PDB entry 7MKJ | electron microscopy, 2.90 A resolution | chains J and P of the 9 polymer chains in the assembly

Chain J:
Molecule: DNA-directed RNA polymerase subunit beta'
Source organism: Escherichia coli
Notes: EC 2.7.7.6
Reference sequence: A0A4S1NBU2 (A0A4S1NBU2_ECOLX); residues 1-1407 here = UniProt positions 1-1407
Chain sequence (1407 residues; each row starts with the number of its first residue):
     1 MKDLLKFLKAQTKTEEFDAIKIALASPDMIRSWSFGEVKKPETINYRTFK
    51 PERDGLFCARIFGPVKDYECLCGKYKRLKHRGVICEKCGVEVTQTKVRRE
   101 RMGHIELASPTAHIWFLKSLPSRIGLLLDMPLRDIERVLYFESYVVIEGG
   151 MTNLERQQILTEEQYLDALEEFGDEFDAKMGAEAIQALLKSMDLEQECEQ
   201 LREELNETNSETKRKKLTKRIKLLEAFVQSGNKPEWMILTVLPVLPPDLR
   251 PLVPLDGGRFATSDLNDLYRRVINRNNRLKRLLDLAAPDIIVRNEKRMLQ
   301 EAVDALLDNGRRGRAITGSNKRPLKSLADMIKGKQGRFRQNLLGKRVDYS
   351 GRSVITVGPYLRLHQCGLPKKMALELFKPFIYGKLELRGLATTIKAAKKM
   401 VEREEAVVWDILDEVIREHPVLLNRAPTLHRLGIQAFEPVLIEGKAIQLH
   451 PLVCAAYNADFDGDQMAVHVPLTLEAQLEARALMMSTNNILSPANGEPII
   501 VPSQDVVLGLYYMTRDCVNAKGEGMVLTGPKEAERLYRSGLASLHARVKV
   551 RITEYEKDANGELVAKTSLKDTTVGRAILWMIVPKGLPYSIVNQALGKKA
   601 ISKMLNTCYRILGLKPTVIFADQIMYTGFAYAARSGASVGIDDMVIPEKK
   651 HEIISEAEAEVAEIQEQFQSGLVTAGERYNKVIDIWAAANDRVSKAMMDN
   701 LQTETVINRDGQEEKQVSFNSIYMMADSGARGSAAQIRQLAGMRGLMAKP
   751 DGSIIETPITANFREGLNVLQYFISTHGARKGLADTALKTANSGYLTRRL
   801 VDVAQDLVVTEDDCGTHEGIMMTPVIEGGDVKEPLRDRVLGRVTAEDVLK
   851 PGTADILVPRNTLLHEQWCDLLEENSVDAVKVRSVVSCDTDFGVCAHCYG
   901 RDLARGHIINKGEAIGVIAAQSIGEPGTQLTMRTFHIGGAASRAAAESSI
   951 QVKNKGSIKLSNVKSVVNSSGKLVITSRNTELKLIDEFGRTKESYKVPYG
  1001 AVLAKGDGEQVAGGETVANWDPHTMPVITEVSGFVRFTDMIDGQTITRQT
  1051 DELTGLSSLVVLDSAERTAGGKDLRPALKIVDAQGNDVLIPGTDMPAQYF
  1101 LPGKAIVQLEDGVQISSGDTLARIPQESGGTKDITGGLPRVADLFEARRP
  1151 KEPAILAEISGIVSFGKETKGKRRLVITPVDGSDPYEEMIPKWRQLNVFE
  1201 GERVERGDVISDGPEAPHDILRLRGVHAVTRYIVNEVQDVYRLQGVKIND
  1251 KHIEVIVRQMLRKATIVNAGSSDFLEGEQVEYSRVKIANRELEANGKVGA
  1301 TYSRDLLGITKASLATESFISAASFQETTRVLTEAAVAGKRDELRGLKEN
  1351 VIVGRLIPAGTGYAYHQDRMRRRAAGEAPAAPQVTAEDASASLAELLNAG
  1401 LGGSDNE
Unresolved in the structure: 1-15, 932-947, 1127-1134, 1376-1407
Construct notes: conflict Val1384 (Met in A0A4S1NBU2)
Metal / ion sites: Zn2+ site 1: Cys70, Cys72, Cys85; Mg2+: Asp460, Asp462, Asp464; Zn2+ site 2: Cys814, Cys888, Cys898

Chain P:
Molecule: Nontemplate strand of T7A1 promoter DNA
Sequence (91 nucleotides; each row starts with the number of its first residue):
     1 CGATTAATTTAAAATTTATCAAAAAGAGTATTGACTTAAAGTCTAACCTA
    51 TAGGATACTTACAGCCATCGAGAGGGACACGGCGAATAGCC
Unresolved in the structure: 1-19, 82-91
Construct notes: insertion (1)

Interface between chain J and chain P:
Residue-residue contacts (7; chain J residue first):
  Tyr46(J) - DT49(P)  hydrogen bond to the phosphate
  Arg47(J) - DC48(P)  phosphate contact
  Arg47(J) - DT49(P)  salt bridge to the phosphate
  Arg133(J) - DA77(P)  salt bridge to the phosphate
  Arg1148(J) - DG72(P)  hydrogen bond to the phosphate
  Arg1148(J) - DA73(P)  salt bridge to the phosphate
  Lys1170(J) - DG81(P)  salt bridge to the phosphate
Interface residues without a listed pair, chain J (8 interface residues in all): Lys219, Thr1169, Lys1311
Interface residues without a listed pair, chain P (7 interface residues in all): DG75

In short:
8 residues of chain J and 7 residues of chain P are in contact; the contacts include 2 hydrogen bonds and 4
salt bridges. Among the polar pairs are Tyr46(J)-DT49(P), Arg1148(J)-DG72(P) and Arg47(J)-DT49(P). Cys70(J),
Cys72(J) and Cys85(J) coordinate Zn2+ site 1.
Here chain J is DNA-directed RNA polymerase subunit beta' (Escherichia coli) and chain P is Nontemplate strand
of T7A1 promoter DNA. Entry 7MKJ (Cryo-EM structure of Escherichia coli RNA polymerase bound to T7A1 promoter
DNA) was determined by electron microscopy, deposited together with 7MKD, 7MKE and 7MKI.
